7SCZ - chains J and D of the 11 polymer chains in the assembly; structure by electron microscopy, 3.50 A resolution.

== Chain J ==
Molecule: 147-nt DNA strand
Sequence (147 nucleotides; row label = number of the first residue in the row; numbers below 1 keep their minus sign (DA-73 is residue -73)):
   -73 ATCGAGAATC CCGGTGCCGA GGCCGCTCAA TTGGTCGTAG ACAGCTCTAG CACCGCTTAA
   -13 ACGCACGTAC GCGCTGTCCC CCGCGTTTTA ACCGCCAAGG GGATTACTCC CTAGTCTCCA
    47 GGCACGTGTC AGATATATAC ATCCGAT

== Chain D ==
Name: Histone H2B type 1-J
Source organism: Homo sapiens
Reference sequence: P06899 (H2B1J_HUMAN); residues 0-125 here correspond to UniProt positions 1-126 (UniProt number = residue number + 1)
Chain sequence (129 residues; row label = number of the first residue in the row; numbers below 1 keep their minus sign (Gly-3 is residue -3)):
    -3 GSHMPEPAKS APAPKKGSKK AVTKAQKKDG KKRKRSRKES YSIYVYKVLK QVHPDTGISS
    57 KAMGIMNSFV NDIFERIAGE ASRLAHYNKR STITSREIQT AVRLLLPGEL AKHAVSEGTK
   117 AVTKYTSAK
Unresolved in the structure: -3 to 31, 124-125
Differences from the reference sequence: expression tag (-3 to -1)
Curated features (UniProtKB/Swiss-Prot):
  - modified residue: Pro1 (N-acetylproline), Glu2 (ADP-ribosyl glutamic acid), Lys5 (N6-(2-hydroxyisobutyryl)lysine), Ser6 (ADP-ribosylserine), Lys11 (N6-(beta-hydroxybutyryl)lysine), Lys12 (N6-(2-hydroxyisobutyryl)lysine), Ser14 (Phosphoserine), Lys15 (N6-acetyllysine), Lys16 (N6-(beta-hydroxybutyryl)lysine), Lys20 (N6-(2-hydroxyisobutyryl)lysine), Lys23 (N6-(2-hydroxyisobutyryl)lysine), Lys24 (N6-(2-hydroxyisobutyryl)lysine), Lys34 (N6-(2-hydroxyisobutyryl)lysine), Glu35 (PolyADP-ribosyl glutamic acid), Ser36 (Phosphoserine), Lys43 (N6-(2-hydroxyisobutyryl)lysine), Lys46 (N6-(2-hydroxyisobutyryl)lysine), Lys57 (N6,N6-dimethyllysine), Arg79 (Dimethylated arginine), Lys85 (N6,N6,N6-trimethyllysine) and 6 more in UniProt
  - glycosylation: Ser112 (O-linked (GlcNAc) serine)
  - cross-link (Glycyl lysine isopeptide (Lys-Gly)): Lys5 (interchain with G-Cter in SUMO2), Lys20 (interchain with G-Cter in SUMO2), Lys34 (interchain with G-Cter in ubiquitin), Lys120 (interchain with G-Cter in ubiquitin)

== Interface between chain J and chain D ==
Contacting residue pairs (15; chain J residue first):
  DA-54(J) - Ile54(D)  sugar contact
  DA-54(J) - Ser55(D)  phosphate contact
  DA-54(J) - Ser56(D)  hydrogen bond to the phosphate
  DG-53(J) - Tyr42(D)  hydrogen bond to the phosphate
  DG-53(J) - Gly53(D)  phosphate contact
  DG-53(J) - Ile54(D)  hydrogen bond to the phosphate
  DG-52(J) - Tyr42(D)  phosphate contact
  DA-45(J) - Arg33(D)  sugar contact
  DA-35(J) - Ser87(D)  hydrogen bond to the phosphate
  DA-35(J) - Thr88(D)  hydrogen bond to the phosphate
  DG-34(J) - Arg86(D)  phosphate contact
  DG-34(J) - Ser87(D)  hydrogen bond to the phosphate
  DG-34(J) - Thr88(D)  hydrogen bond to the phosphate
  DA-33(J) - Arg86(D)  salt bridge to the phosphate
  DT30(J) - Ser32(D)  phosphate contact
Other interface residues (no listed pair), chain D (12 interface residues in all): Glu35, Lys85

== In short ==
The interface between chain J and chain D involves 8 residues on one side and 12 on the other, with 7 hydrogen
bonds and 1 salt bridge. Among the polar pairs are DA-54(J)-Ser56(D), DG-53(J)-Tyr42(D) and DG-53(J)-Ile54(D).
Chain J is a 147-nt DNA strand and chain D is Histone H2B type 1-J (Homo sapiens); the structure, Nuc147 bound
to multiple BRCTs, was determined by electron microscopy together with 7SCY from the same study.
